PDB entry 5CRU | X-ray diffraction, 2.40 A resolution | chain A

# Chain A
Name: Tyrosine-protein phosphatase non-receptor type 23
From: Homo sapiens
Notes: EC 3.1.3.48
UniProtKB: Q9H3S7 (PTN23_HUMAN); numbering as in UniProt (aligned over 1-361)
Amino-acid sequence (361 residues; each row starts with the number of its first residue):
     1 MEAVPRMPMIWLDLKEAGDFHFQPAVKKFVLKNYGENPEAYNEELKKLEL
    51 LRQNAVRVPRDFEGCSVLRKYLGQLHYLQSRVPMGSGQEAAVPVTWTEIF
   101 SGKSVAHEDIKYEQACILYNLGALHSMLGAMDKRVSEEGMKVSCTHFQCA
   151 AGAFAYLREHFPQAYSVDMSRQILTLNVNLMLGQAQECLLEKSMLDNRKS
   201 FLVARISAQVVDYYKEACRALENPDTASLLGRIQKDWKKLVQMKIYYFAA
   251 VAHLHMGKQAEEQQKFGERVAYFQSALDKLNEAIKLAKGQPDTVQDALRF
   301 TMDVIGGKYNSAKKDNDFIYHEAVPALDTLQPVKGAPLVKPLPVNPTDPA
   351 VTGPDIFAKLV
Not modelled in the structure: 361
Curated features (UniProtKB/Swiss-Prot):
  - natural variant: Arg232 (R232Q: In NEDBASS; uncertain significance), Met302 (M302V: In NEDBASS; uncertain significance)
  - mutagenesis: Leu202 (L202D: Nearly abolishes interaction with CHMP4B. Abolishes interaction with CHMP4B; when associated with D-206), Ile206 (I206D: Abolishes interaction with CHMP4B; when associated with D-202)
From the paper describing this entry:
  - mutagenesis - N33A/Y34A: unchanged binding to STAM2(350-370)
  - interface residues: Asn33, Tyr34
  - specificity-determining residues: Thr145
  - mutagenesis - T145R: unchanged binding to CHMP4B(207-224)
  - mutagenesis - T145K: decreased binding to STAM2
  - mutagenesis - T145K: unchanged binding to CHMP4B

# Summary
From UniProt: 2 mutagenesis sites. From the paper: T145K reduces binding to STAM2; interface residues Asn33
and Tyr34; 3 substitutions were tested in all.
Chain A is Tyrosine-protein phosphatase non-receptor type 23 (Homo sapiens); the structure, Crystal structure
of the Bro domain of HD-PTP, was determined by X-ray diffraction (same publication as 5CRV).
